9U47 - chains B and A; structure by electron microscopy, 3.40 A resolution.

# Chain B
Molecule: U6 small nuclear RNA
Sequence (82 nucleotides; row label = number of the first residue in the row):
    18 GGUCAAAUUGAAACGAUACAGAGAAGAUUAGCAUGGCCCCUGCACAAGGA
    68 UGACACUGCGACAUUGAGAGAAAACCCAUUUU
Disordered / not traced: 18-40, 83-99

# Chain A
Molecule: U6 small nuclear RNA (adenine-(43)-N(6))-methyltransferase
Source organism: Schizosaccharomyces pombe
Notes: EC 2.1.1.346
UniProtKB: O42662 (MTL16_SCHPO); residues 24-398 here correspond to UniProt positions 11-385 (UniProt number = residue number - 13)
Sequence (421 residues; row label = number of the first residue in the row; numbers below 1 keep their minus sign (Met-22 is residue -22)):
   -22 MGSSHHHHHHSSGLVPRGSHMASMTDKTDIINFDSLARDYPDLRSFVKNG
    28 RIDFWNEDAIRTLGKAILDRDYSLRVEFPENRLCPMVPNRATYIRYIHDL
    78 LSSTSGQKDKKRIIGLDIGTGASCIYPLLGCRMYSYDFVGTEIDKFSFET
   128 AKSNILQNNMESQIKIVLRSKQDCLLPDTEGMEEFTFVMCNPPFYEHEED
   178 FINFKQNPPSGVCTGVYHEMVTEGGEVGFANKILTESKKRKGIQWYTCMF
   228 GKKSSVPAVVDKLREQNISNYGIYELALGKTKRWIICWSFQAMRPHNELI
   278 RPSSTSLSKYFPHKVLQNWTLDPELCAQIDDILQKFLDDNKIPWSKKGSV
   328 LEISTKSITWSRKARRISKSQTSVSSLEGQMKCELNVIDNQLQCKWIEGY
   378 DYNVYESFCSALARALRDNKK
Disordered / not traced: -22 to 61, 172-200
UniProt features mapped onto this chain:
  - binding site (S-adenosyl-L-methionine): Arg67, Gly96, Glu119, Asn168
From the paper describing this entry:
  - conformationally variable residues (order/disorder transition): Tyr172 to Glu200
  - mutagenesis - N168A, F171A, K230E, K257E, R260E, R278E, R339E, R339E/R343E, R339E/R342E/R343E, R342E, R391E, R394E: decreased catalytic activity with U6 small nuclear RNA (chain B)

# Interface between chain B and chain A
Residue-residue contacts (31):
  G53(B) with Glu383(A), hydrogen bond to the base
  C54(B) with Glu383(A), hydrogen bond to the sugar; Ser384(A), sugar contact; Ser387(A), hydrogen bond to the sugar
  C55(B) with Ser338(A), phosphate contact; Ser384(A), hydrogen bond to the phosphate; Ser387(A), sugar contact; Ala388(A), sugar contact; Arg391(A), hydrogen bond to the sugar
  C56(B) with Ser338(A), phosphate contact; Arg339(A), hydrogen bond to the phosphate; Arg342(A), salt bridge to the phosphate; Arg391(A), sugar contact
  C57(B) with Arg339(A), salt bridge to the phosphate
  U58(B) with Arg339(A), salt bridge to the phosphate
  G59(B) with Arg339(A), hydrogen bond to the base; Arg343(A), hydrogen bond to the base
  C60(B) with Arg343(A), phosphate contact
  A61(B) with Arg343(A), salt bridge to the phosphate
  G69(B) with Ser387(A), base contact; Arg394(A), sugar contact
  C71(B) with Lys291(A), hydrogen bond to the phosphate
  A72(B) with Arg278(A), salt bridge to the phosphate; Lys291(A), salt bridge to the phosphate
  C73(B) with Arg241(A), hydrogen bond to the sugar; Arg278(A), salt bridge to the phosphate; Ser285(A), sugar contact; Lys286(A), sugar contact; Phe288(A), phosphate contact; His290(A), base contact
  U74(B) with Lys286(A), phosphate contact
Also at the interface, not in a pair above, chain B (16 interface residues in all): A70, G75
Also at the interface, not in a pair above, chain A (22 interface residues in all): Tyr287, Pro289, Gln294, Trp337, Asn380

# Overview
16 residues of chain B face 22 of chain A across their interface, with 10 hydrogen bonds and 7 salt bridges.
Polar pairs include G53(B)-Glu383(A), G59(B)-Arg339(A) and G59(B)-Arg343(A). From the paper: N168A, F171A and
K230E of chain A, among others, reduce catalytic activity with U6 small nuclear RNA (chain B); conformational
variability at Tyr172(A); 12 substitutions were tested in all.
Here chain B is U6 small nuclear RNA and chain A is U6 small nuclear RNA (adenine-(43)-N(6))-methyltransferase
(Schizosaccharomyces pombe). Entry 9U47 (Cryo-EM structure of spMETTL16 in complex with U6 snRNA_delta17) was
determined by electron microscopy together with 9M86 and 9U48 from the same study.
